8HEE - chains N and K of the 15 polymer chains in the assembly; structure by electron microscopy, 3.20 A resolution.

== Chain N ==
Molecule: VP3 of capsid protein
From: Foot-and-mouth disease virus
Chain sequence (221 residues; each row starts with the number of its first residue):
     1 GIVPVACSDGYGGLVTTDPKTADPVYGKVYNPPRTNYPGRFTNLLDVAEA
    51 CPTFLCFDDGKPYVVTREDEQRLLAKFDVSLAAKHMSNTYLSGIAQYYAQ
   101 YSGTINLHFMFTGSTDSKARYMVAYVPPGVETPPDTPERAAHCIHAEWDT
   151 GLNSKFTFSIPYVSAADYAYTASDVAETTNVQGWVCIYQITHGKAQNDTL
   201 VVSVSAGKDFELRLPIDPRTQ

== Chain K ==
Molecule: VP2 of capsid protein
From: Foot-and-mouth disease virus
Chain sequence (218 residues; row label = number of the first residue in the row):
     1 DKKTEETTLLEDRTLTTRNGHTTSTTQSSVGVTYGYSTGEDHVSGPNTSG
    51 LETRVTQAERFFKKHLFNWTTDKPFGHLEKLKLPTDHKGVYGHLVDSFAY
   101 MRNGWDVEVSAVGNQFNGGCLLVAMVPEWKKFTPREKYQLTLFPHQFISP
   151 RTNMTAHITVPYLGVNRYDQYKKHKPWTLVVMVVSPLTTSSIGATEIKVY
   201 ANIAPTHVHVAGELPSKE
Disordered / not traced: 1-51

== Chain N / chain K interface ==
Pairs across the interface (53; chain N residue first):
  P33(N) - R167(K)  hydrogen bond (backbone-side chain)
  Y37(N) - L163(K)
  Y37(N) - G164(K)  hydrogen bond (side chain-backbone)
  P38(N) - P161(K)  hydrophobic
  P38(N) - Y162(K)
  P38(N) - L163(K)  hydrophobic
  C51(N) - T141(K)
  C51(N) - L142(K)
  P52(N) - T141(K)  hydrogen bond (backbone-side chain)
  T53(N) - Y138(K)
  T53(N) - T141(K)
  T53(N) - L142(K)
  F54(N) - Y138(K)  hydrogen bond (backbone-backbone)
  F54(N) - F147(K)  hydrophobic
  L55(N) - Y138(K)
  G60(N) - Y138(K)  hydrogen bond (backbone-side chain)
  K61(N) - Y138(K)
  P62(N) - F75(K)  hydrophobic
  P62(N) - Y138(K)  hydrophobic
  P62(N) - V184(K)
  Y63(N) - F75(K)  hydrophobic
  Y63(N) - V184(K)
  Y63(N) - P186(K)
  S87(N) - R135(K)
  N88(N) - R135(K)  hydrogen bond
  N88(N) - Y138(K)
  N88(N) - Q139(K)
  T89(N) - Q139(K)
  Y90(N) - Q139(K)
  Y90(N) - L142(K)  hydrophobic
  M110(N) - F147(K)  hydrophobic
  F111(N) - R151(K)
  T112(N) - G118(K)
  T112(N) - G119(K)  hydrogen bond (backbone-backbone)
  T112(N) - C120(K)
  T112(N) - S185(K)  hydrogen bond
  G113(N) - R151(K)
  S114(N) - Q115(K)
  S114(N) - F116(K)
  S114(N) - N117(K)
  S114(N) - R151(K)
  T115(N) - Q115(K)  hydrogen bond (backbone-backbone)
  T115(N) - R151(K)
  D116(N) - F116(K)
  D116(N) - I192(K)
  S117(N) - R151(K)
  K118(N) - R151(K)
  T150(N) - R151(K)
  G151(N) - R151(K)  hydrogen bond (backbone-side chain)
  L152(N) - T152(K)
  S154(N) - R151(K)  hydrogen bond
  T199(N) - S185(K)
  V201(N) - V184(K)  hydrophobic
Other interface residues (no listed pair), chain N (34 interface residues in all): V47, N197, D198
Other interface residues (no listed pair), chain K (27 interface residues in all): L122, S149, T188

== In short ==
34 residues of chain N and 27 residues of chain K are in contact; the contacts include 11 hydrogen bonds.
Among the polar pairs are P33(N)-R167(K), Y37(N)-G164(K) and P52(N)-T141(K).
Here chain N is VP3 of capsid protein and chain K is VP2 of capsid protein, both from Foot-and-mouth disease
virus. Entry 8HEE (Pentamer of FMDV (A/TUR/14/98)) was determined by electron microscopy, deposited together
with 8HBI, 8HEG, 8HBG and 8HBJ.
